PDB entry 8PIL | electron microscopy, 3.20 A resolution | chains I and R of the 10 polymer chains in the assembly

== Chain I ==
Molecule: DNA-directed RNA polymerase subunit beta
Source organism: Escherichia coli
Notes: EC 2.7.7.6
UniProt: P0A8V2 (RPOB_ECOLI); numbering as in UniProt (aligned over 1-1342)
Amino-acid sequence (1342 residues; numbered 1 to 1342; the number before each row is that of its first residue):
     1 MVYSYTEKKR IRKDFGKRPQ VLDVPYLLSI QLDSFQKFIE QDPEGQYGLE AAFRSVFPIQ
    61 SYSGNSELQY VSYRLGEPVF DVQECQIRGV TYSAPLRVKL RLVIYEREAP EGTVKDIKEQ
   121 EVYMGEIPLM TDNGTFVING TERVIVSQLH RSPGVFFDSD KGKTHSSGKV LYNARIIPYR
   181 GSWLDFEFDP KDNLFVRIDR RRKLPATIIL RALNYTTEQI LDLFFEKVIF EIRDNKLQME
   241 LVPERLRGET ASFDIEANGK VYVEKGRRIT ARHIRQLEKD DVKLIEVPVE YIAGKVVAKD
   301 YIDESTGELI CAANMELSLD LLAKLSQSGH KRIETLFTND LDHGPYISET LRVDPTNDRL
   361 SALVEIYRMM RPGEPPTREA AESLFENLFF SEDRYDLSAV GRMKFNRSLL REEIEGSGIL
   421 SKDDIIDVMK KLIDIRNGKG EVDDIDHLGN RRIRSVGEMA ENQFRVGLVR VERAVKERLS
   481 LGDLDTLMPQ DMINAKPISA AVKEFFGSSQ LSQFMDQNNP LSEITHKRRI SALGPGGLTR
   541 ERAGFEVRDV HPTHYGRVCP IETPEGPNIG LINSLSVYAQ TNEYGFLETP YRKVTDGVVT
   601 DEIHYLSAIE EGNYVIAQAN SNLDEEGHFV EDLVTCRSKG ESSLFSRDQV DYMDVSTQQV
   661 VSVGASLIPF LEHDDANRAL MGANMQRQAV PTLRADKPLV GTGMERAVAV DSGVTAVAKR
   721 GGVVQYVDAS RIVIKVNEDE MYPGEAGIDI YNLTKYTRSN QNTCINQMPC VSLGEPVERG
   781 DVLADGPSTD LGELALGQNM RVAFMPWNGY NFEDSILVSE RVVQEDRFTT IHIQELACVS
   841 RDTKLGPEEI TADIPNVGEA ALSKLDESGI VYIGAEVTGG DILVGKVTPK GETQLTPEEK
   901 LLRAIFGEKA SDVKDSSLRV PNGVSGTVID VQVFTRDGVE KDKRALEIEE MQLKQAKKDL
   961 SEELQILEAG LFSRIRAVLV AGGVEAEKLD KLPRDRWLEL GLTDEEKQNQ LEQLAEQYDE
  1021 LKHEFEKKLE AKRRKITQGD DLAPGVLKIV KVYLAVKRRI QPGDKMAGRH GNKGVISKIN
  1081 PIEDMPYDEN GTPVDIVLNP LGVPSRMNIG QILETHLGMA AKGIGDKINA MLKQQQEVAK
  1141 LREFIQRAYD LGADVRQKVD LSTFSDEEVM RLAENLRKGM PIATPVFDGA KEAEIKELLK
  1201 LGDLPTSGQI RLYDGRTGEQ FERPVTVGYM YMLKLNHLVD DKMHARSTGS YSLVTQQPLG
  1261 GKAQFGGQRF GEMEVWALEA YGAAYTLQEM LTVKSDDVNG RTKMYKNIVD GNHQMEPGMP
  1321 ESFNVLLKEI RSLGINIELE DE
Curated features (UniProtKB/Swiss-Prot):
  - modified residue (N6-acetyllysine): Lys-1022, Lys-1200
  - mutagenesis: Ile-561 (I561S: Resistant to antibiotics salinamide A and B), Ile-569 (I569S: Resistant to antibiotics salinamide A and B), Ala-665 (A665E: Resistant to antibiotics salinamide A and B), Asp-675 (D675A/G: Resistant to antibiotics salinamide A and B), Asn-677 (N677H/K: Resistant to antibiotics salinamide A and B), Leu-680 (L680M: Resistant to antibiotics salinamide A and B), Glu-813 (E813K: Disrupts the enzyme's active center)

== Chain R ==
Molecule: 17-nt RNA strand
Sequence (17 nucleotides; each row starts with the number of its first residue):
     1 UUCUUUGGCG GUAGCGU
Disordered / not traced: 1-5
Ion coordination: Mg2+: G16, U17 (shared with 3 residues of chain J)

== Chain I / chain R interface ==
Pairs across the interface (23):
  Gln-510(I) / G11(R)  phosphate contact
  Gln-510(I) / U12(R)  phosphate contact
  Gln-513(I) / U12(R)  hydrogen bond to the phosphate
  Gln-513(I) / A13(R)  phosphate contact
  Arg-540(I) / U12(R)  salt bridge to the phosphate
  Pro-564(I) / G14(R)  phosphate contact
  Glu-565(I) / C15(R)  phosphate contact
  Asn-568(I) / A13(R)  hydrogen bond to the phosphate
  Asn-568(I) / G14(R)  phosphate contact
  Ile-572(I) / A13(R)  phosphate contact
  Arg-687(I) / G14(R)  salt bridge to the phosphate
  Gln-688(I) / G14(R)  hydrogen bond to the phosphate
  Gln-688(I) / C15(R)  hydrogen bond to the phosphate
  Lys-1065(I) / C15(R)  hydrogen bond to the phosphate
  Lys-1065(I) / G16(R)  salt bridge to the phosphate
  Lys-1073(I) / G16(R)  salt bridge to the phosphate
  Lys-1073(I) / U17(R)  salt bridge to the phosphate
  His-1237(I) / G14(R)  sugar contact
  His-1237(I) / C15(R)  sugar contact
  Leu-1259(I) / G7(R)  phosphate contact
  Leu-1259(I) / G8(R)  phosphate contact
  Gln-1264(I) / U6(R)  base contact
  Gln-1264(I) / G8(R)  phosphate contact
Interface residues without a listed pair, chain I (16 interface residues in all): Arg-529, Leu-533

== In short ==
16 residues of chain I and 10 residues of chain R are in contact; the contacts include 5 hydrogen bonds and 5
salt bridges. Polar contacts include Gln-513(I)/U12(R), Asn-568(I)/A13(R) and Gln-688(I)/G14(R). From UniProt:
7 mutagenesis sites on chain I.
Chain I is DNA-directed RNA polymerase subunit beta (Escherichia coli) and chain R is a 17-nt RNA strand; the
structure, E. coli transcription complex paused at ops site and bound to RfaH and NusA, was determined by
electron microscopy, deposited together with 8PEN, 8PFG, 8PFJ, 8PH9, 8PHK, 8PIB, 8PID and 8PIM.
